Entry 1JHZ (X-ray diffraction, 2.40 A resolution); this record covers chains A and B.

== Chain A (and B) ==
Protein: Purine nucleotide synthesis repressor
Source organism: Escherichia coli
Notes: fragment: COREPRESSOR-FREE COREPRESSOR BINDING DOMAIN (Residues 53-341); chain B of this document is another copy of the same molecule, construct and numbering; everything in this record applies to it too
Reference sequence: P0ACP7 (PURR_ECOLI); residues 53-341 here correspond to UniProt positions 52-340 (UniProt number = residue number - 1)
Amino-acid sequence (289 residues; numbered 53 to 341; the number before each row is that of its first residue):
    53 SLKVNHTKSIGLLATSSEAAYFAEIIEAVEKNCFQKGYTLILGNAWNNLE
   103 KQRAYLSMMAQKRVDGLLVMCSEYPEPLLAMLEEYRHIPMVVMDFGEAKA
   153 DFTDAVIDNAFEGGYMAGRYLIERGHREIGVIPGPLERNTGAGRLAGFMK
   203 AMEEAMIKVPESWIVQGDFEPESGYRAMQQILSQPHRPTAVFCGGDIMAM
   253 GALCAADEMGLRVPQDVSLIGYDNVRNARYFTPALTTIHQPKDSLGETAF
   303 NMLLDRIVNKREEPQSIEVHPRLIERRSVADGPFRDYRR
Unresolved in the structure: 53-59, 188-193
Differences from the reference sequence: engineered mutation F147 (Trp146 in P0ACP7)
Bound ions: Mg2+ near E320 (its only coordinating residue here)

== Chain A / chain B interface ==
Residue-residue contacts (59):
  S61(A) with M110(B)
  E79(A) with E70(B)
  E82(A) with E70(B)
  F86(A) with S69(B); L94(B); N96(B); K103(B), hydrogen bond (backbone-side chain); Y107(B)
  G89(A) with K103(B); Y107(B)
  Y90(A) with Y107(B), hydrogen bond (backbone-side chain)
  T91(A) with I93(B); L94(B); Y107(B)
  L92(A) with L92(B); I93(B); L94(B), hydrogen bond (backbone-backbone)
  I93(A) with T91(B); L92(B); I93(B), hydrophobic
  L94(A) with T91(B); L92(B), hydrogen bond (backbone-backbone)
  N96(A) with F86(B)
  K103(A) with G89(B)
  Y107(A) with Y90(B), hydrogen bond (side chain-backbone); T91(B)
  M110(A) with T91(B)
  K114(A) with S61(B); K114(B), hydrogen bond (side chain-backbone)
  P223(A) with N279(B); Y282(B), hydrophobic
  E224(A) with Y282(B)
  Y227(A) with R281(B); Y282(B), hydrophobic
  M252(A) with M252(B), hydrophobic; Y282(B); F283(B), hydrophobic
  L255(A) with T284(B)
  C256(A) with R281(B); Y282(B); F283(B); T284(B)
  D259(A) with T284(B)
  E260(A) with R281(B), salt bridge
  N279(A) with P223(B); M252(B)
  R281(A) with Y227(B); C256(B); E260(B), salt bridge
  Y282(A) with P223(B), hydrophobic; E224(B); Y227(B), hydrophobic; M252(B); C256(B)
  F283(A) with C256(B)
  T284(A) with L255(B); C256(B)
  R329(A) with D259(B), salt bridge; E260(B), salt bridge
Other interface residues (no listed pair), chain A (37 interface residues in all): K60, S69, E70, W98, I249, G253, P285, A286
Other interface residues (no listed pair), chain B (35 interface residues in all): E79, E82, G95, R115, G253, P285, A286

== Summary ==
Chain A and chain B form an interface of 37 and 35 residues respectively; the contacts include 6 hydrogen
bonds and 4 salt bridges. Polar pairs include E260(A)-R281(B), R329(A)-D259(B) and R329(A)-E260(B).
Both chains are Purine nucleotide synthesis repressor (Escherichia coli). Entry 1JHZ (Purine Repressor Mutant
Corepressor Binding Domain Structure) was determined by X-ray diffraction, deposited together with 1JFS and
1JFT.
